9DHT - chains B and E of the 8 polymer chains in the assembly; structure by electron microscopy, 4.31 A resolution (low resolution: residue-level contacts below are approximate; hydrogen-bond / salt-bridge calls are withheld).

== Chain B ==
Molecule: Isoform Flip of Glutamate receptor 2
From: Rattus norvegicus
Reference sequence: P19491 (GRIA2_RAT), isoform P19491-2; residues 391-820 here correspond to UniProt positions 412-841 (UniProt number = residue number + 21)
Sequence (430 residues; row label = number of the first residue in the row):
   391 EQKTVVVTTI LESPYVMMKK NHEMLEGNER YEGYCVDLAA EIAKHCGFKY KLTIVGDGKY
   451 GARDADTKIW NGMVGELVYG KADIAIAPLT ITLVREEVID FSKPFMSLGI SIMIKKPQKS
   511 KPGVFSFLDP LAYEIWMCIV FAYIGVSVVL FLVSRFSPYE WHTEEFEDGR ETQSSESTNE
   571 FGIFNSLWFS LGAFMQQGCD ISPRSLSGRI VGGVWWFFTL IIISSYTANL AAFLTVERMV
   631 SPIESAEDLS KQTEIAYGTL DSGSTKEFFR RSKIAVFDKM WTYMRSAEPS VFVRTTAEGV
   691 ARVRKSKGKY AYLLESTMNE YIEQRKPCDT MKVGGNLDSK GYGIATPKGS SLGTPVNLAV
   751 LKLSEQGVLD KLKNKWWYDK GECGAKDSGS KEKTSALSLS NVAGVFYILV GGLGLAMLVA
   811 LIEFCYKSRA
Unresolved in the structure: 550-564, 820
Construct notes: conflict Q392 (Asn413 in P19491)
UniProt features mapped onto this chain:
  - binding site (L-glutamate): P478, T480, R485, S654, T655, E705
  - site: R453 (Interaction with the cone snail toxin Con-ikot-ikot), I633 (Crucial to convey clamshell closure to channel opening), R660 (Interaction with the cone snail toxin Con-ikot-ikot), K752 (Interaction with the cone snail toxin Con-ikot-ikot)
  - modified residue (Phosphoserine): S662, S696
  - lipidation (S-palmitoyl cysteine): C589, C815
Disulfides: C718-C773
Ligand contacts: glutamic acid (GLU): Y450, L479, T480, R485, S652, G653, S654, T655, E705, Y732

== Chain E ==
Molecule: Voltage-dependent calcium channel gamma-2 subunit
From: Mus musculus
Reference sequence: O88602 (CCG2_MOUSE); residues 5-207 here correspond to UniProt positions 6-208 (UniProt number = residue number + 1)
Sequence (205 residues; row label = number of the first residue in the row):
     5 RGVQMLLTTV GAFAAFSLMT IAVGTDYWLY SRGVCKTKSV SENETSKKNE EVMTHSGLWR
    65 TCCLEGNFKG LCKQIDHFPE DADYEADTAE YFLRAVRASS IFPILSVILL FMGGLCIAAS
   125 EFYKTRHNII LSAGIFFVSA GLSNIIGIIV YISANAGDPS KSDSKKNSYS YGWSFYFGAL
   185 SFIIAEMVGV LAVHMFIDRH KQLTG
Unresolved in the structure: 41-54, 83-92, 162-170
Construct notes: expression tag (208-209)
UniProt features mapped onto this chain:
  - glycosylation: N47 (N-linked (GlcNAc...) asparagine)
Disulfides: C39-C67, C66-C76

== Chain B / chain E interface ==
Contacting residue pairs (8):
  K511(B) - S157(E)
  L789(B) - I156(E)
  S790(B) - S157(E)
  F796(B) - I153(E)
  Y797(B) - I153(E)
  V800(B) - I150(E)
  M807(B) - V142(E)
  M807(B) - L146(E)
Also at the interface, not in a pair above, chain B (8 interface residues in all): L811
Also at the interface, not in a pair above, chain E (8 interface residues in all): I139, V154

== In short ==
The chain B/chain E interface involves 8 residues from each chain. Ligands of chain B: glutamic acid. Curated
annotation (UniProt) lists 6 L-glutamate-binding residues on chain B.
Chain B is Isoform Flip of Glutamate receptor 2 (Rattus norvegicus) and chain E is Voltage-dependent calcium
channel gamma-2 subunit (Mus musculus); the structure, Desensitized state 2 of the GluA2-gamma2 complex, was
determined by electron microscopy (same publication as 9DHP, 9DHQ, 9DHR, 9DHS, 9MRK, 9MRL, 9MRM and 9MRN).
